Entry 6SX2 (X-ray diffraction, 1.90 A resolution); this record covers chains A and D of the 4 polymer chains in the assembly.

Chain A:
Molecule: Non-structural protein 1
Source organism: Influenza A virus (A/turkey/Italy/977/1999(H7N1))
UniProtKB: Q1PST0 (Q1PST0_9INFA); numbering as in UniProt (aligned over 2-73)
Chain sequence (77 residues; row label = number of the first residue in the row; numbers below 1 keep their minus sign (Gly-3 is residue -3)):
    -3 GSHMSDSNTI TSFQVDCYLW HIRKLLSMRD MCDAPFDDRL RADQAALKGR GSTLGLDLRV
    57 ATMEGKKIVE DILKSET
Not modelled in the structure: -3 to 0, 73
Construct notes: expression tag (-3 to 1); engineered mutation Ala38 (Arg in Q1PST0), Ala41 (Lys in Q1PST0)
Reported in the primary citation:
  - binding site for the 19-nt RNA strand: Pro31, Arg35
  - binding site for the 19-nt RNA strand (chain D): Thr49

Chain D:
Molecule: 19-nt RNA strand
Sequence (19 nucleotides; each row starts with the number of its first residue):
     1 GGUAACUGUU ACAGUUACC

Chain A / chain D interface:
Contacting residue pairs (9):
  Ala30(A) with U15(D), sugar contact; U16(D), sugar contact
  Pro31(A) with U16(D), sugar contact
  Ala42(A) with A5(D), phosphate contact; C6(D), phosphate contact
  Gly45(A) with A4(D), hydrogen bond to the sugar
  Arg46(A) with A4(D), sugar contact; A5(D), sugar contact
  Thr49(A) with A4(D), hydrogen bond to the sugar
Interface residues without a listed pair, chain A (9 interface residues in all): Asp29, Asp34, Ala41

Overview:
Chain A and chain D form an interface of 9 and 5 residues respectively; the contacts include 2 hydrogen bonds.
Polar pairs include Gly45(A)-A4(D) and Thr49(A)-A4(D). The paper reports a binding site for the 19-nt RNA
strand at Pro31(A) and Arg35(A); a binding site for the 19-nt RNA strand (chain D) at Thr49(A).
Here chain A is Non-structural protein 1 (Influenza A virus (A/turkey/Italy/977/1999(H7N1))) and chain D is a
19-nt RNA strand. Entry 6SX2 (dsRNA recognition by R38AK41A mutant of H7N1 NS1 RNA Binding Domain) was
determined by X-ray diffraction, deposited together with 6SW8, 6SX0 and 6ZLC.
